7GUI - chains A and D; structure by X-ray diffraction, 1.80 A resolution.

== Chain A ==
Name: B-cell lymphoma 6 protein
Organism: Homo sapiens
Reference sequence: P41182 (BCL6_HUMAN); numbering as in UniProt (aligned over 5-129)
Chain sequence (128 residues; each row starts with the number of its first residue):
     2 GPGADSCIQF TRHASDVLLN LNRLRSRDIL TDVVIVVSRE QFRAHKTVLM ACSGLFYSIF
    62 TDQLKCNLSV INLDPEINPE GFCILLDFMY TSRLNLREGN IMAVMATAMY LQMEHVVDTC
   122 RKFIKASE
Disordered / not traced: 2-5
Sequence notes: expression tag (2-4)
Ligand contacts: 7ZO (5-[(5-chloranylpyrimidin-4-yl)amino]-1,3-dihydroindol-2-one): N21, R24, L25, M51, A52, C53, S54, G55, Y58, Q113, M114, E115
UniProt features mapped onto this chain:
  - mutagenesis: N21 (N21K: Abolishes interaction with NCOR2 and HDAC2, no effect on interaction with CTBP1 and transcriptional autoinhibition; when associated with A-116 and 376-Q--Q-379), S59 (S59A: Abolished ubiquitination by the SCF(FBXL17) complex), H116 (H116A: Abolishes interaction with NCOR2 and HDAC2, no effect on interaction with CTBP1 and transcriptional autoinhibition; when associated with K-21 and 376-Q--Q-379)

== Chain D ==
Name: WVIP tetrapeptide
Chain sequence (6 residues; row label = number of the first residue in the row; numbering starts at 0):
     0 XWVIPA
Modified / non-standard residues: ACE (acetyl group) at position 0

== Chain A / chain D interface ==
Residue-residue contacts (12):
  C8(A) with P4(D)
  I9(A) with W1(D), hydrophobic; V2(D)
  Q10(A) with ACE_0(D); W1(D); V2(D), hydrogen bond (backbone-backbone); P4(D)
  F11(A) with ACE_0(D); W1(D)
  T12(A) with ACE_0(D), hydrogen bond (backbone-backbone); V2(D)
  R13(A) with ACE_0(D)
Interface residues without a listed pair, chain D (5 interface residues in all): I3

== Overview ==
6 residues of chain A and 5 residues of chain D are in contact, with 2 hydrogen bonds. Main-chain hydrogen
bonds include Q10(A)-V2(D) and T12(A)-ACE_0(D). Ligands of chain A: compound 7ZO. From UniProt: 3 mutagenesis
sites on chain A.
Here chain A is B-cell lymphoma 6 protein (Homo sapiens) and chain D is WVIP tetrapeptide. Entry 7GUI (Crystal
Structure of B-cell lymphoma 6 protein BTB domain in complex with ligand 1 at 9.06 ...) was determined by
X-ray diffraction (same publication as 7GUD, 7GUE, 7GUF, 7GUG, 7GUH, 7GUJ and 126 further entries).
